PDB entry 5ITO | X-ray diffraction, 2.35 A resolution | chain A

[Chain A]
Molecule: Nopaline-binding periplasmic protein
Source organism: Agrobacterium fabrum (strain C58 / ATCC 33970)
Reference sequence: P35120 (NOCT_AGRFC); residues 26-283 here = UniProt positions 26-283
Amino-acid sequence (265 residues; each row starts with the number of its first residue):
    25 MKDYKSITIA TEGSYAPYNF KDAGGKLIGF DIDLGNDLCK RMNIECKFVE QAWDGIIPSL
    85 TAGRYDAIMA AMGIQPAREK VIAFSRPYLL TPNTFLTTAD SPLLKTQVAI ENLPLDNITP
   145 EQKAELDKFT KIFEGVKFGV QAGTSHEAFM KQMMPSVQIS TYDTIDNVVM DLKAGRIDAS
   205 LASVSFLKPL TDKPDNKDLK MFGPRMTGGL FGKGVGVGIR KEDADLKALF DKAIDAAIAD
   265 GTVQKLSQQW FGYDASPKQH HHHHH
Disordered / not traced: 25-26, 282-289
Differences from the reference sequence: initiating methionine (25); conflict Asn-117 (Met in P35120); expression tag (284-289)
Residues lining bound ligands:
  - octopine (6DB): Glu-36, Tyr-39, Tyr-42, Asn-43, Trp-77, Ala-94, Ala-95, Met-96, Gly-97, Arg-102, Asn-117, Gln-165, Thr-168, Ser-169, His-170, Ala-206, Ser-207, Ser-209, Phe-210, Val-239
  - TOE (2-[2-(2-methoxy-ethoxy)-ethoxy]-ethoxyl), molecule 1: Pro-126, Leu-127, Thr-130, Ile-156
  - TOE, molecule 2: Asp-151, Thr-154, Lys-155, Glu-158, Ser-180

[Summary]
Chain A binds octopine and compound TOE.
Chain A is Nopaline-binding periplasmic protein (Agrobacterium fabrum (strain C58 / ATCC 33970)); the
structure, Structure of the periplasmic binding protein M117N-NocT from A. tumefaciens in complex with
octopine, was determined by X-ray diffraction, deposited together with 5ITP.
